6HLS - chains D and G of the 12 polymer chains in the assembly; structure by electron microscopy, 3.21 A resolution.

== Chain D ==
Name: DNA-directed RNA polymerase I subunit RPA14
From: Saccharomyces cerevisiae (strain ATCC 204508 / S288c)
Reference sequence: P50106 (RPA14_YEAST); residues 1-137 here = UniProt positions 1-137
Sequence (137 residues; row label = number of the first residue in the row):
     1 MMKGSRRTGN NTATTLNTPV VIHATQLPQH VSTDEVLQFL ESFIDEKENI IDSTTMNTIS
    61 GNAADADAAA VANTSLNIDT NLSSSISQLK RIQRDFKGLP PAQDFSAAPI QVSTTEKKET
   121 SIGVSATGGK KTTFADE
Not modelled in the structure: 1-11, 50-79, 101-137
UniProt features mapped onto this chain:
  - modified residue: Ser121 (Phosphoserine)

== Chain G ==
Name: DNA-directed RNA polymerase I subunit RPA43
From: Saccharomyces cerevisiae (strain ATCC 204508 / S288c)
Reference sequence: P46669 (RPA43_YEAST); residue numbers follow UniProt; this construct covers 1-326
Sequence (326 residues; row label = number of the first residue in the row):
     1 MSQVKRANEN RETARFIKKH KKQVTNPIDE KNGTSNCIVR VPIALYVSLA PMYLENPLQG
    61 VMKQHLNPLV MKYNNKVGGV VLGYEGLKIL DADPLSKEDT SEKLIKITPD TPFGFTWCHV
   121 NLYVWQPQVG DVLEGYIFIQ SASHIGLLIH DAFNASIKKN NIPVDWTFVH NDVEEDADVI
   181 NTDENNGNNN NEDNKDSNGG SNSLGKFSFG NRSLGHWVDS NGEPIDGKLR FTVRNVHTTG
   241 RVVSVDGTLI SDADEEGNGY NSSRSQAESL PIVSNKKIVF DDEVSIENKE SHKELDLPEV
   301 KEDNGSEIVY EENTSESNDG ESSDSD
Not modelled in the structure: 1-36, 175-213, 252-326
UniProt features mapped onto this chain:
  - modified residue (Phosphoserine): Ser244, Ser251, Ser265, Ser269, Ser285

== Interface between chain D and chain G ==
Contacting residue pairs (55):
  Thr15(D) - Ser48(G)  hydrogen bond (backbone-side chain)
  Thr15(D) - His65(G)  hydrogen bond (backbone-side chain)
  Leu16(D) - Gln64(G)
  Leu16(D) - Phe113(G)  hydrophobic
  Asn17(D) - Gln64(G)
  Asn17(D) - His65(G)
  Thr18(D) - His65(G)
  Pro19(D) - Leu45(G)  hydrophobic
  Pro19(D) - Tyr46(G)
  Pro19(D) - Val47(G)  hydrophobic
  Pro19(D) - His65(G)
  Val20(D) - Tyr46(G)  hydrogen bond (backbone-backbone)
  Val21(D) - Leu45(G)
  Val21(D) - Tyr46(G)  hydrogen bond (backbone-backbone)
  Ile22(D) - Ile43(G)  hydrophobic
  Ile22(D) - Ala44(G)
  Ile22(D) - Leu45(G)  hydrophobic
  Ile22(D) - Lys76(G)
  His23(D) - Ile43(G)
  His23(D) - Ala44(G)  hydrogen bond (backbone-backbone)
  Ala24(D) - Pro42(G)
  Thr25(D) - Pro42(G)  hydrogen bond (backbone-backbone)
  Thr25(D) - Ile43(G)  hydrogen bond (side chain-backbone)
  Thr25(D) - Ala44(G)
  Thr25(D) - His119(G)
  Gln26(D) - Pro42(G)
  Pro28(D) - Val39(G)  hydrophobic
  Pro28(D) - Arg40(G)
  Pro28(D) - Val41(G)  hydrophobic
  Gln29(D) - Val39(G)
  Gln29(D) - Arg40(G)
  His30(D) - Val39(G)
  Val31(D) - Ile38(G)
  Phe39(D) - Gly83(G)
  Phe39(D) - Tyr84(G)
  Phe39(D) - Glu85(G)
  Phe39(D) - Tyr123(G)  hydrophobic
  Phe43(D) - Val70(G)  hydrophobic
  Phe43(D) - Gly83(G)
  Phe43(D) - Tyr84(G)
  Lys47(D) - Asn67(G)  hydrogen bond
  Lys47(D) - Tyr84(G)  hydrogen bond
  Leu82(D) - Asn67(G)
  Ser85(D) - Met71(G)
  Gln88(D) - Met71(G)
  Leu89(D) - Met71(G)  hydrophobic
  Arg91(D) - His150(G)
  Arg91(D) - Asp151(G)
  Ile92(D) - Met71(G)  hydrophobic
  Ile92(D) - Leu82(G)  hydrophobic
  Ile92(D) - His150(G)
  Ile92(D) - Phe153(G)  hydrophobic
  Asp95(D) - His150(G)
  Phe96(D) - Ile38(G)  hydrophobic
  Phe96(D) - His150(G)
Other interface residues (no listed pair), chain D (30 interface residues in all): Glu35, Val36, Pro100
Other interface residues (no listed pair), chain G (33 interface residues in all): Cys37, Met62, Lys72, Trp117, Gln126, Ala152

== Overview ==
30 residues of chain D and 33 residues of chain G are in contact, with 9 hydrogen bonds. Polar pairs include
Thr15(D)-Ser48(G), Thr15(D)-His65(G) and Thr25(D)-Ile43(G).
Chain D is DNA-directed RNA polymerase I subunit RPA14 and chain G is DNA-directed RNA polymerase I subunit
RPA43, both from Saccharomyces cerevisiae (strain ATCC 204508 / S288c); the structure, Yeast apo RNA
polymerase I*, was determined by electron microscopy together with 6HKO, 6HLQ and 6HLR from the same study.
